3MCI - chains A and C of the 3 polymer chains in the assembly; structure by X-ray diffraction, 1.70 A resolution.

Chain A (and C):
Name: Molybdenum cofactor biosynthesis MOG
Source organism: Aquifex aeolicus
Notes: chain C of this document is another copy of the same molecule, construct and numbering; everything in this record applies to it too
UniProt: O66472 (O66472_AQUAE); numbering as in UniProt (aligned over 1-178)
Amino-acid sequence (178 residues; each row starts with the number of its first residue):
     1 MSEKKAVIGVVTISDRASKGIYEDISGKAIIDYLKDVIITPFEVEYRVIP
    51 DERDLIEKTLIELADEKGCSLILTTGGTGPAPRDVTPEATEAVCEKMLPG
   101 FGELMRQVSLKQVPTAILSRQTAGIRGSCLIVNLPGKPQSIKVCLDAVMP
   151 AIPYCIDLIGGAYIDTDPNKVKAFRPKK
Disordered / not traced: 1 (chain C: 1-2, 178)
Reported in the primary citation:
  - self-association interface (contacts with another copy of this molecule); pairs are residue here / residue on that copy: P82-K96, D84-K96, E88-E95, E103-E103, Q107-Q107, P114-A147, I117-P99, S119-G100, P80, K96, R106, P150, Y154, L158

How chain A and chain C interact:
Pairs across the interface (36; chain A residue first):
  K96(A) with G79(C); P80(C); A81(C); D84(C), hydrogen bond (side chain-backbone); E88(C), salt bridge; R120(C)
  M97(A) with R120(C), hydrogen bond (backbone-side chain)
  L98(A) with L118(C); R120(C)
  P99(A) with R106(C)
  G100(A) with R106(C); I117(C)
  F101(A) with I117(C), hydrophobic; L118(C), hydrophobic
  E103(A) with E103(C); R106(C), salt bridge
  L104(A) with L110(C), hydrophobic; I117(C), hydrophobic
  Q107(A) with Q107(C), hydrogen bond
  I125(A) with P80(C)
  V148(A) with I117(C), hydrophobic
  P150(A) with P114(C), hydrophobic
  A151(A) with P114(C); T115(C); I117(C), hydrophobic; L118(C)
  Y154(A) with T115(C); L118(C), hydrophobic
  C155(A) with P80(C), hydrophobic; L118(C), hydrophobic
  L158(A) with P80(C), hydrophobic; A81(C)
  I159(A) with P80(C)
  F174(A) with V113(C), hydrophobic; P114(C), hydrophobic; T115(C)
Interface residues without a listed pair, chain C (18 interface residues in all): P82, V85, S119

In short:
Chain A and chain C each contribute 18 residues to their interface, with 3 hydrogen bonds and 2 salt bridges.
Polar contacts include K96(A)-E88(C), E103(A)-R106(C) and K96(A)-D84(C). The paper reports a self-association
interface involving P80(A), P82(A) and D84(A) among others.
Chain A and chain C are both Molybdenum cofactor biosynthesis MOG (Aquifex aeolicus); the structure, Crystal
structure of molybdenum cofactor biosynthesis (AQ_061) from aquifex aeolicus VF5, was determined by X-ray
diffraction together with 3MCH and 3MCJ from the same study.
